Entry 6QFU (X-ray diffraction, 1.80 A resolution); this record covers chain A.

Chain A:
Molecule: Carbonic anhydrase 2
Organism: Homo sapiens
Notes: EC 4.2.1.1
UniProtKB: P00918 (CAH2_HUMAN); residue numbers follow UniProt; this construct covers 3-260
Amino-acid sequence (260 residues; each row starts with the number of its first residue):
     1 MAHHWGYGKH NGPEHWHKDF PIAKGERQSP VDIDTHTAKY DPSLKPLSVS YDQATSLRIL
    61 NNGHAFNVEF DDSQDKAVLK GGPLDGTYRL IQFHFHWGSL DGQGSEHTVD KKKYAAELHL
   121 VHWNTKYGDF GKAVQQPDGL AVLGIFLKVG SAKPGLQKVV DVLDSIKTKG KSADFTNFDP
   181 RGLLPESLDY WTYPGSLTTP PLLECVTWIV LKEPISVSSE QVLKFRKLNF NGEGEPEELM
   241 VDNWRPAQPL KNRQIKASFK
Unresolved in the structure: 1-3, 260
Sequence notes: initiating methionine (1); expression tag (2)
Bound ions: Zn2+: His94, His96, His119 (together with J0K)
Small-molecule neighbours: J0K (4-[2-(9-chloranyl-2',3',4',5',6'-pentamethyl-4-oxidanyl-7-oxidanylidene-spiro[1$l4,8-diaza-9$L8-iridabicyclo[4.3.0]nona-1(6),2,4-triene-9,1'-1$L8-iridapentacyclo[2.2.0.01,3.01,5.02,6]hexane]-8-yl)ethyl]benzenesulfonamide): Asn67, Glu69, Ile91, Gln92, His94, His96, Glu106, His119, Val121, Phe130, Gly131, Val134, Val142, Ser196, Leu197, Thr198, Thr199, Pro200, Pro201, Trp208
UniProt features mapped onto this chain:
  - active site: His64 (Proton donor/acceptor)
  - binding site (Zn(2+)): His94, His96, His119
  - binding site (substrate): Thr198, Thr199
  - site: Tyr7 (Fine-tunes the proton-transfer properties of H-64), Asn62 (Fine-tunes the proton-transfer properties of H-64), Asn67 (Fine-tunes the proton-transfer properties of H-64), Gln92 (Involved in the binding of some activators, including histamine and L-histidine)
  - modified residue (Phosphoserine): Ser165, Ser172
  - natural variant: Lys18 (K18E: In Jogjakarta), Gln92 (Q92P: In OPTB3), His94 (H94Y: In OPTB3 loss of activity), His107 (H107Y: In OPTB3), Gly144 (G144R: In OPTB3), Pro236 (P236H: In Melbourne)
  - mutagenesis: Trp5 (W5A: Impaired activity, not rescued by 4-methylimidazole (4-MI); when associated with W-64), Tyr7 (Y7F: Enhanced activity; Y7H: Reduced proton transfer rate), Asn62 (N62A: Reduced activity; N62D: Strongly reduced activity; N62H: Reduced proton transfer; when associated with A-64; N62L: Reduced activity; N62T: Reduced activity; N62V: Reduced activity), His64 (H64A: Reduced CO(2) hydrase activity, rescued by 4-methylimidazole (4-MI). Reduced proton transfer; when associated with H-62. Enhanced proton transfer; when associated with H-67 ...), Ala65 (A65F: Reduced activity; A65S: 2-fold decrease in enzyme efficiency, as determined by kcat/KM ratio, and efficiently inhibited by chlorzolamide; when associated with Q-67), Asn67 (N67H: Enhanced proton transfer; when associated with A-64; N67L: Reduced activity ...), His94 (H94C/D/E/N/Q: Strongly reduced CO(2) hydrase and p-nitrophenyl acetate esterase activities, impaired stability of zinc binding), Glu106 (E106A/Q: Strongly reduced CO(2) hydrase activity; E106D: Normal CO(2) hydrase activity), Glu117 (E117Q: Strongly reduced activity and sulfonamide affinity), His119 (H119D/N/Q: Reduced activity; H119E: Strongly reduced activity), Val121 (V121A/G/I/L/S: Reduced CO(2) hydrase and p-nitrophenyl acetate esterase activities; V121K/R: Strongly reduced CO(2) hydrase and p-nitrophenyl acetate esterase activities), Val142 (V142F/Y: Strongly impaired activity; V142G: Weakly impaired activity; V142H: Impaired activity), 4 further mutagenesis entries in UniProt
From the paper describing this entry:
  - binding site for J0K: Gln92

Summary:
Chain A binds compound J0K. His94, His96 and His119 coordinate Zn2+. From UniProt: active-site residue His64,
3 Zn2+-binding residues, substrate-binding residues Thr198 and Thr199 and 16 mutagenesis sites. The paper
reports a binding site for J0K at Gln92.
Chain A is Carbonic anhydrase 2 (Homo sapiens); the structure, Human carbonic anhydrase II with bound IrCp*
complex (cofactor 7) to generate an artificial transfer hydrogenase ..., was determined by X-ray diffraction
together with 6QFV, 6QFW and 6QFX from the same study.
